8EUF - chains T and U of the 10 polymer chains in the assembly; structure by electron microscopy, 3.41 A resolution.

[Chain T]
Molecule: RuvB-like protein 1
From: Saccharomyces cerevisiae S288C
Notes: EC 3.6.4.12
UniProt: Q03940 (RUVB1_YEAST); residue numbers follow UniProt; this construct covers 1-463
Sequence (463 residues; row label = number of the first residue in the row):
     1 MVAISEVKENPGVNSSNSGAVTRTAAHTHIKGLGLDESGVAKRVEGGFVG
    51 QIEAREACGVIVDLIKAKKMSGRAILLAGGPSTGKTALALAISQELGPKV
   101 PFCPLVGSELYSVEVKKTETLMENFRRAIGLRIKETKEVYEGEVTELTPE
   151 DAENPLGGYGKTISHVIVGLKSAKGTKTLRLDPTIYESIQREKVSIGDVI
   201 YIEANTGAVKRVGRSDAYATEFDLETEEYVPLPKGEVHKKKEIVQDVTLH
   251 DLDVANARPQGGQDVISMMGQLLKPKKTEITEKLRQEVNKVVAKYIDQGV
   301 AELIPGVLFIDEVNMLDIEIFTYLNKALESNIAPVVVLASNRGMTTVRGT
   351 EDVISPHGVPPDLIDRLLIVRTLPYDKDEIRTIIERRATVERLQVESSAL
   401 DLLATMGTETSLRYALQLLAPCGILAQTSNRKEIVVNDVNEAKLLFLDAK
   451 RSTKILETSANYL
Not modelled in the structure: 1-20, 155-160
Residues lining bound ligands: ADP (adenosine-5'-diphosphate): Ala-26, His-27, His-29, Ile-30, Gly-47, Phe-48, Val-49, Gly-50, Gln-51, Gly-80, Pro-81, Ser-82, Thr-83, Gly-84, Lys-85, Thr-86, Ala-87, Tyr-375, Ile-383, Leu-412, Arg-413

[Chain U]
Molecule: RuvB-like protein 2
From: Saccharomyces cerevisiae S288C
Notes: EC 3.6.4.12
UniProt: Q12464 (RUVB2_YEAST); residues 1-460 here = UniProt positions 1-460
Sequence (460 residues; numbered 1 to 460; the number before each row is that of its first residue):
     1 MSIQTSDPNETSDLKSLSLIAAHSHITGLGLDENLQPRPTSEGMVGQLQA
    51 RRAAGVILKMVQNGTIAGRAVLVAGPPSTGKTALAMGVSQSLGKDVPFTA
   101 IAGSEIFSLELSKTEALTQAFRKSIGIKIKEETELIEGEVVEIQIDRSIT
   151 GGHKQGKLTIKTTDMETIYELGNKMIDGLTKEKVLAGDVISIDKASGKIT
   201 KLGRSFARSRDYDAMGADTRFVQCPEGELQKRKTVVHTVSLHEIDVINSR
   251 TQGFLALFTGDTGEIRSEVRDQINTKVAEWKEEGKAEIVPGVLFIDEVHM
   301 LDIECFSFINRALEDEFAPIVMMATNRGVSKTRGTNYKSPHGLPLDLLDR
   351 SIIITTKSYNEQEIKTILSIRAQEEEVELSSDALDLLTKTGVETSLRYSS
   401 NLISVAQQIAMKRKNNTVEVEDVKRAYLLFLDSARSVKYVQENESQYIDD
   451 QGNVQISIAK
Not modelled in the structure: 1-14, 210-219
Curated features (UniProtKB/Swiss-Prot):
  - binding site (ATP): Gly-75 to Thr-82
  - mutagenesis: Gly-75 (G75A: Lethal), Gly-80 (G80A: Growth defect at 37 degrees Celsius), Lys-81 (K81A: Defect in snoRNA accumulation. Growth defect at 37 degrees Celsius; K81E: Lethal; K81R: Growth defect at 37 degrees Celsius), Asp-296 (D296N: Lethal), Glu-297 (E297G: Lethal)
Residues lining bound ligands: ADP (adenosine-5'-diphosphate): Ala-22, His-23, His-25, Gly-43, Met-44, Val-45, Gly-46, Pro-76, Pro-77, Ser-78, Thr-79, Gly-80, Lys-81, Thr-82, Ala-83, Tyr-359, Ile-367, Leu-396, Arg-397

[Interface between chain T and chain U]
Pairs across the interface (125):
  Thr-22(T) / Glu-316(U)
  Arg-23(T) / Gly-64(U)  hydrogen bond (side chain-backbone)
  Arg-23(T) / Thr-65(U)
  Arg-23(T) / Ile-66(U)
  Arg-23(T) / Ala-67(U)
  Arg-23(T) / Pro-290(U)
  Arg-23(T) / Glu-316(U)  hydrogen bond (side chain-backbone)
  Arg-23(T) / Phe-317(U)
  Arg-23(T) / Ala-318(U)
  Thr-24(T) / Thr-65(U)  hydrogen bond (backbone-backbone)
  Thr-24(T) / Ala-67(U)  hydrogen bond (backbone-backbone)
  Ala-25(T) / Glu-314(U)
  Ala-25(T) / Asp-315(U)
  Ala-25(T) / Glu-316(U)
  Ala-26(T) / Glu-314(U)
  His-27(T) / Glu-314(U)  salt bridge
  Thr-86(T) / Arg-311(U)  hydrogen bond
  Thr-86(T) / Glu-314(U)
  Leu-90(T) / Glu-314(U)
  Val-106(T) / Phe-308(U)  hydrophobic
  Val-106(T) / Arg-311(U)
  Ser-108(T) / Thr-114(U)
  Ser-108(T) / Glu-304(U)  hydrogen bond (side chain-backbone)
  Ser-108(T) / Ser-307(U)
  Glu-109(T) / Thr-114(U)
  Glu-109(T) / Phe-308(U)
  Tyr-111(T) / Ser-112(U)
  Tyr-111(T) / Glu-304(U)
  Ser-112(T) / Glu-264(U)  hydrogen bond
  Val-113(T) / Glu-110(U)
  Val-113(T) / Leu-111(U)
  Val-113(T) / Ser-112(U)
  Val-113(T) / Glu-264(U)
  Glu-114(T) / Glu-110(U)
  Glu-114(T) / Gly-263(U)
  Glu-114(T) / Glu-264(U)
  Arg-127(T) / Glu-268(U)  salt bridge
  Phe-222(T) / Gly-172(U)
  Asp-223(T) / Glu-170(U)  hydrogen bond (backbone-backbone)
  Leu-224(T) / Ile-136(U)  hydrophobic
  Leu-224(T) / Glu-170(U)  hydrogen bond (backbone-backbone)
  Leu-224(T) / Gly-172(U)
  Leu-224(T) / Met-175(U)  hydrophobic
  Leu-224(T) / Lys-194(U)
  Glu-225(T) / Gly-172(U)  hydrogen bond (side chain-backbone)
  Glu-225(T) / Asn-173(U)  hydrogen bond (side chain-backbone)
  Glu-225(T) / Lys-174(U)  hydrogen bond (side chain-backbone)
  Glu-225(T) / Met-175(U)  hydrogen bond (side chain-backbone)
  Glu-225(T) / Lys-194(U)
  Thr-226(T) / Lys-174(U)  hydrogen bond
  Thr-226(T) / Met-175(U)
  Thr-226(T) / Lys-194(U)
  Thr-226(T) / Ala-195(U)
  Thr-226(T) / Gly-197(U)
  Glu-227(T) / Lys-174(U)  salt bridge
  Glu-228(T) / Ala-195(U)
  Ile-266(T) / Arg-250(U)
  Ser-267(T) / Arg-250(U)  hydrogen bond (backbone-side chain)
  Met-268(T) / Gly-253(U)
  Met-268(T) / Phe-254(U)
  Met-269(T) / Phe-254(U)  hydrophobic
  Gly-270(T) / Gly-253(U)
  Gln-271(T) / Thr-251(U)  hydrogen bond
  Lys-274(T) / Thr-251(U)  hydrogen bond (side chain-backbone)
  Lys-274(T) / Gln-252(U)  hydrogen bond
  Lys-274(T) / Gly-253(U)
  Pro-275(T) / Thr-251(U)
  Asp-311(T) / Arg-311(U)  salt bridge
  Glu-312(T) / Ser-307(U)  hydrogen bond
  Met-315(T) / Ser-307(U)
  Arg-348(T) / Ile-303(U)
  Arg-348(T) / Glu-304(U)  salt bridge
  Arg-387(T) / Arg-69(U)
  Glu-391(T) / Thr-65(U)  hydrogen bond
  Glu-391(T) / Ile-66(U)
  Ser-411(T) / Asp-349(U)  hydrogen bond
  Arg-413(T) / Asp-349(U)
  Arg-413(T) / Arg-350(U)
  Tyr-414(T) / Ile-352(U)  hydrophobic
  Leu-416(T) / Arg-69(U)
  Gln-417(T) / Arg-69(U)  hydrogen bond (backbone-side chain)
  Gln-417(T) / Asp-349(U)
  Gln-417(T) / Arg-350(U)  hydrogen bond (side chain-backbone)
  Gln-417(T) / Ser-351(U)
  Gln-417(T) / Ile-352(U)
  Pro-421(T) / Val-56(U)  hydrophobic
  Ile-424(T) / Val-56(U)
  Ile-424(T) / Lys-59(U)
  Ile-424(T) / Met-60(U)
  Leu-425(T) / Arg-52(U)
  Leu-425(T) / Val-56(U)  hydrophobic
  Thr-428(T) / Asn-34(U)  hydrogen bond (backbone-side chain)
  Thr-428(T) / Leu-35(U)
  Thr-428(T) / Lys-59(U)
  Glu-441(T) / Arg-52(U)  salt bridge
  Leu-444(T) / Gln-49(U)
  Leu-445(T) / Gln-49(U)
  Leu-445(T) / Arg-52(U)
  Leu-445(T) / Ala-53(U)
  Phe-446(T) / Ala-53(U)  hydrophobic
  Phe-446(T) / Ile-57(U)  hydrophobic
  Phe-446(T) / Ile-353(U)
  Phe-446(T) / Ile-354(U)  hydrophobic
  Leu-447(T) / Ile-352(U)
  Leu-447(T) / Ile-353(U)  hydrogen bond (backbone-backbone)
  Leu-447(T) / Thr-355(U)
  Asp-448(T) / Ile-353(U)
  Ala-449(T) / Leu-348(U)  hydrophobic
  Ser-452(T) / His-341(U)  hydrogen bond
  Ser-452(T) / Ile-353(U)
  Thr-453(T) / Pro-340(U)
  Leu-456(T) / Gly-328(U)
  Leu-456(T) / Val-329(U)
  Leu-456(T) / Pro-340(U)  hydrophobic
  Leu-456(T) / His-341(U)
  Asn-461(T) / Pro-76(U)
  Asn-461(T) / Pro-77(U)
  Tyr-462(T) / Gly-75(U)
  Tyr-462(T) / Pro-76(U)
  Tyr-462(T) / Asn-326(U)
  Leu-463(T) / Ala-74(U)  hydrophobic
  Leu-463(T) / Gly-75(U)
  Leu-463(T) / Pro-76(U)
  Leu-463(T) / His-341(U)
  Leu-463(T) / Thr-355(U)
Also at the interface, not in a pair above, chain T (68 interface residues in all): Val-21, Tyr-229, His-250, Val-254, Val-265, Lys-277, Arg-392, Leu-418, Ala-420
Also at the interface, not in a pair above, chain U (77 interface residues in all): Ile-125, Leu-158, Ile-168, Tyr-169, Leu-171, Ile-192, Ile-247, Asp-261, Arg-266, Ser-267, Lys-281, Ile-288, Arg-327, Thr-356

[Overview]
68 residues of chain T and 77 residues of chain U are in contact, with 26 hydrogen bonds and 6 salt bridges.
Among the polar pairs are His-27(T)/Glu-314(U), Arg-127(T)/Glu-268(U) and Glu-227(T)/Lys-174(U). Ligands of
chain T: ADP. Bound to chain U: ADP.
Here chain T is RuvB-like protein 1 and chain U is RuvB-like protein 2, both from Saccharomyces cerevisiae
S288C. Entry 8EUF (Class2 of the INO80-Nucleosome complex) was determined by electron microscopy together with
8ETS, 8ETT, 8ETU, 8ETV, 8ETW, 8EU9, 8EUE and 8EUJ from the same study.
